PDB entry 7D3Y | X-ray diffraction, 3.11 A resolution | chains B and C of the 5 polymer chains in the assembly

Chain B:
Protein: SPX domain-containing protein 2, Isoform 1 of Core histone macro-H2A.1
From: Oryza sativa subsp. indica
Notes: fragment: macro domain
UniProt: chimeric construct of A2X254, O75367-2: residues 1-202 from A2X254 (SPX2_ORYSI) positions 1-202 (same numbers); residues 206-394 from O75367-2 positions 181-369 (UniProt number = residue number - 25)
Sequence (394 residues; row label = number of the first residue in the row):
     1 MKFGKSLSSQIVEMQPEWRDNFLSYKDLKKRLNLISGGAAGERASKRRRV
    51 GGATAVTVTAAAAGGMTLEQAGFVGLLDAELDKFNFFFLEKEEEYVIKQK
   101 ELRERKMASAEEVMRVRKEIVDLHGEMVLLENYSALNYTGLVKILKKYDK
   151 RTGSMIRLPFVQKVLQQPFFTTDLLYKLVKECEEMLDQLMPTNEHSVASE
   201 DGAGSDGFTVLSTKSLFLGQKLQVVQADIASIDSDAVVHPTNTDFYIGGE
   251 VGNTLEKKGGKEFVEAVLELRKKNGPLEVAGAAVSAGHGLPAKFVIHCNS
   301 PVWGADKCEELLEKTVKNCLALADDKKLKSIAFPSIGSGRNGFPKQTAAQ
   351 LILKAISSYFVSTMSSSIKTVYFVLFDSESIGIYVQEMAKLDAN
Unresolved in the structure: 1-5, 35-66, 191-207, 392-394
Differences from the reference sequence: linker (203-205)
What the authors report for this chain:
  - binding site for inositol hexakisphosphate: Tyr25, Leu28, Arg31, Lys147, Lys150
  - self-association interface (contacts with another copy of this molecule): Leu129, Leu130, Tyr133, Asn137
  - mutagenesis - R19A: unchanged binding to Protein PHOSPHATE STARVATION RESPONSE 2 (chain C)
  - mutagenesis - R105E, E112R, E119R: abolished binding to Protein PHOSPHATE STARVATION RESPONSE 2 (chain C)
  - mutagenesis - Y25A, Y25F, L28A, K29A, K143A/K147A: decreased binding to Protein PHOSPHATE STARVATION RESPONSE 2 (chain C)

Chain C:
Protein: Protein PHOSPHATE STARVATION RESPONSE 2
From: Oryza sativa subsp. japonica
UniProt: Q6Z156 (PHR2_ORYSJ); numbering as in UniProt (aligned over 225-362)
Sequence (148 residues; numbered 225 to 372; the number before each row is that of its first residue):
   225 SGEPSAVAIPSPSGASNTSNSKTRMRWTPELHERFVDAVNLLGGSEKATP
   275 KGVLKLMKADNLTIYHVKSHLQKYRTARYRPELSEGSSEKKAASKEDIPS
   325 IDLKGGNFDLTEALRLQLELQKRLHEQLEIQRSLQLRILEHHHHHHHH
Unresolved in the structure: 225-247, 310-329, 371-372
Differences from the reference sequence: expression tag (363-372)
Swiss-Prot annotation at these positions:
  - DNA-binding region: Pro274 to Arg299 (H-T-H motif)

Chain B / chain C interface:
Contacting residue pairs (39; chain B residue first):
  Glu112(B) with Arg304(C), salt bridge
  Arg115(B) with Arg304(C)
  Arg117(B) with Leu338(C)
  Val121(B) with Leu338(C), hydrophobic; Gln341(C); Leu342(C), hydrophobic; Gln345(C), hydrogen bond (backbone-side chain)
  Asp122(B) with Gln341(C), hydrogen bond
  His124(B) with Gln345(C), hydrogen bond; Lys346(C)
  Gly125(B) with Gln345(C)
  Val128(B) with Gln345(C); Leu348(C), hydrophobic; His349(C); Leu352(C)
  Glu131(B) with His349(C), salt bridge; Leu352(C)
  Asn132(B) with Leu352(C)
  Ala135(B) with Gln355(C)
  Tyr138(B) with Gln359(C); Leu363(C)
  Thr139(B) with Gln359(C), hydrogen bond
  Arg157(B) with His366(C), hydrogen bond
  Leu158(B) with Leu363(C), hydrophobic; His367(C)
  Val161(B) with Leu363(C), hydrophobic
  Leu165(B) with Leu363(C), hydrophobic
  Thr171(B) with Arg250(C)
  Thr172(B) with Arg356(C)
  Leu174(B) with Pro253(C)
  Tyr176(B) with His349(C); Glu353(C), hydrogen bond; Arg356(C)
  Val179(B) with His349(C)
  Glu183(B) with Lys346(C); His349(C)
  Leu186(B) with Leu342(C), hydrophobic
  Asp187(B) with Lys346(C), salt bridge
  Met190(B) with Arg339(C), hydrogen bond (backbone-side chain)
Other interface residues (no listed pair), chain B (31 interface residues in all): Lys118, Glu119, Gln162, Phe170, Leu178
Other interface residues (no listed pair), chain C (23 interface residues in all): Thr252, Glu306, Leu307, His370
Interface features reported in the paper:
  - interface residues, chain B: His124(B), Glu131(B), Thr172(B), Tyr176(B), Glu183(B), Asp187(B)
  - interface residues, chain C: Gln345(C), Lys346(C), His349(C), Glu353(C), Arg356(C)

In short:
Chain B and chain C form an interface of 31 and 23 residues respectively; the contacts include 7 hydrogen
bonds and 3 salt bridges. Among the polar pairs are Glu112(B)-Arg304(C), Glu131(B)-His349(C) and
Asp187(B)-Lys346(C). The paper reports a binding site for inositol hexakisphosphate at Tyr25(B), Leu28(B) and
Arg31(B) among others; Y25A, Y25F and L28A of chain B, among others, reduce binding to Protein PHOSPHATE
STARVATION RESPONSE 2 (chain C); 9 substitutions were tested in all.
Here chain B is SPX domain-containing protein 2, Isoform 1 of Core histone macro-H2A.1 (Oryza sativa subsp.
indica) and chain C is Protein PHOSPHATE STARVATION RESPONSE 2 (Oryza sativa subsp. japonica). Entry 7D3Y
(Crystal structure of the osPHR2-osSPX2 complex) was determined by X-ray diffraction.
